PDB entry 7LHG | electron microscopy, 3.80 A resolution | chains C and D of the 4 polymer chains in the assembly

[Chain C]
Name: P fimbrial usher protein PapC
Organism: Escherichia coli
UniProt: A0A773A954 (A0A773A954_ECOLX); residues 1-809 here correspond to UniProt positions 28-836 (UniProt number = residue number + 27)
Amino-acid sequence (809 residues; each row starts with the number of its first residue):
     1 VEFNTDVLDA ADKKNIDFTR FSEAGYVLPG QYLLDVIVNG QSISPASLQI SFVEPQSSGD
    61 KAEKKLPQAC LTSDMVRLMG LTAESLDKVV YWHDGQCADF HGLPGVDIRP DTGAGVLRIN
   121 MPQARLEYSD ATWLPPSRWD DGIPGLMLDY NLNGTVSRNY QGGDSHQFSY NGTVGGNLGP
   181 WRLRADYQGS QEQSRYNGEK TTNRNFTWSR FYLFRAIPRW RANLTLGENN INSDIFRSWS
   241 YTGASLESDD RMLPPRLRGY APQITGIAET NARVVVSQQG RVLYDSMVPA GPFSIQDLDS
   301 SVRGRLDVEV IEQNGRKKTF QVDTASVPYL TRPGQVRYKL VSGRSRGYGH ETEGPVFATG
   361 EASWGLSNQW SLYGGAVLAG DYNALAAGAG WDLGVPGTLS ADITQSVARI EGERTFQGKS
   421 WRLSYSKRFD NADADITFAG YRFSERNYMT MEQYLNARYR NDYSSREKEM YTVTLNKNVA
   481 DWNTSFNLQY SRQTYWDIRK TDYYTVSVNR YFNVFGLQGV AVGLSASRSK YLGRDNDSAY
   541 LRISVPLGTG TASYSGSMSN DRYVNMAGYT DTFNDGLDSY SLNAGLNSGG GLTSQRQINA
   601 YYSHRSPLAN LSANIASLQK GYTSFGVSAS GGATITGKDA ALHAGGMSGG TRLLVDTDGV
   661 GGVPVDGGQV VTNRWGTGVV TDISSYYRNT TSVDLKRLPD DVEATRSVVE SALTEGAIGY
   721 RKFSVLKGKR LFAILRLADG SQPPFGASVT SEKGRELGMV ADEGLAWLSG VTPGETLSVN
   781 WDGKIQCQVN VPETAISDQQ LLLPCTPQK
Disordered / not traced: 645-647, 809
Construct notes: conflict Arg125 (Trp152 in A0A773A954)

[Chain D]
Name: Chaperone protein PapD
Organism: Escherichia coli
UniProt: P15319 (PAPD_ECOLX); residues -20 to 218 here correspond to UniProt positions 1-239 (UniProt number = residue number + 21)
Amino-acid sequence (239 residues; row label = number of the first residue in the row; numbers below 1 keep their minus sign (Met-20 is residue -20)):
   -20 MIRKKILMAA IPLFVISGAD AAVSLDRTRA VFDGSEKSMT LDISNDNKQL PYLAQAWIEN
    40 ENQEKIITGP VIATPPVQRL EPGAKSMVRL STTPDISKLP QDRESLFYFN LREIPPRSEK
   100 ANVLQIALQT KIKLFYRPAA IKTRPNEVWQ DQLILNKVSG GYRIENPTPY YVTVIGLGGS
   160 EKQAEEGEFE TVMLSPRSEQ TVKSANYNTP YLSYINDYGG RPVLSFICNG SRCSVKKEK
Disordered / not traced: -20 to 0, 216-218

[Interface between chain C and chain D]
Residue-residue contacts (41):
  Val1(C) with Arg58(D); Pro95(D), hydrophobic
  Glu2(C) with Pro95(D); Arg96(D), salt bridge
  Phe3(C) with Leu32(D), hydrophobic; Ile93(D); Pro94(D); Pro95(D); Arg96(D), hydrogen bond (backbone-side chain)
  Asn4(C) with Ile93(D); Pro94(D), hydrogen bond (backbone-backbone); Pro95(D); Arg96(D), hydrogen bond (side chain-backbone)
  Thr5(C) with Ile93(D)
  Asp6(C) with Arg96(D), salt bridge
  Asp9(C) with Gln34(D), hydrogen bond (backbone-side chain)
  Ala10(C) with Lys44(D)
  Lys14(C) with Lys44(D)
  Phe21(C) with Leu32(D), hydrophobic; Val56(D), hydrophobic; Arg58(D)
  Ser22(C) with Arg58(D), hydrogen bond (backbone-side chain)
  Gly25(C) with Arg58(D)
  Leu28(C) with Pro55(D), hydrophobic
  Gln31(C) with Thr53(D)
  Tyr32(C) with Thr53(D); Pro54(D)
  Leu33(C) with Arg68(D)
  Thr112(C) with Met66(D)
  Gly113(C) with Lys64(D); Ser65(D); Met66(D)
  Ala114(C) with Met66(D)
  Gly115(C) with Met66(D)
  Phe732(C) with Ala119(D), hydrophobic
  Phe745(C) with Lys77(D)
  Val760(C) with Lys77(D), hydrogen bond (backbone-side chain)
  Ala761(C) with Lys77(D), hydrogen bond (backbone-side chain)
  Leu765(C) with Pro79(D), hydrophobic
  Trp767(C) with Ala119(D)
  Gln800(C) with Arg176(D)
Interface residues without a listed pair, chain C (29 interface residues in all): Ile16, Asp798
Interface residues without a listed pair, chain D (31 interface residues in all): Ser17, Pro30, Tyr31, Trp36, Ser76, Leu78, Gln80, Asp81, Arg91, Gln104, Ala118
The authors on this interface:
  - specific contacts: Phe732(C)-Ala119(D) (hydrophobic contact)
  - interface residues, chain C: Phe3(C), Ile16(C), Phe21(C), Leu28(C), Tyr32(C)
  - interface residues, chain D: Pro30(D), Leu32(D), Pro54(D), Pro55(D), Val56(D), Pro94(D), Pro95(D)

[Summary]
29 residues of chain C face 31 of chain D across their interface; the contacts include 7 hydrogen bonds and 2
salt bridges. Polar contacts include Glu2(C)-Arg96(D), Asp6(C)-Arg96(D) and Phe3(C)-Arg96(D). The authors
report a hydrophobic contact between Phe732(C) and Ala119(D). The paper reports interface residues Phe3(C),
Ile16(C) and Pro30(D) among others.
Here chain C is P fimbrial usher protein PapC and chain D is Chaperone protein PapD, both from Escherichia
coli. Entry 7LHG (Cryo-EM structure of E. coli P pilus tip assembly intermediate PapC-PapD-PapK-PapG in the
first conformation) was determined by electron microscopy (same publication as 7LHH and 7LHI).
